PDB entry 9EV2 | electron microscopy, 3.80 A resolution | chains S1 and Su of the 108 polymer chains in the assembly

# Chain S1 (and Su)
Name: Tail sheath protein
Source organism: Klebsiella phage KP1
Notes: chain Su of this document is another copy of the same molecule, construct and numbering; everything in this record applies to it too
UniProt: A0A2K9V5S7 (A0A2K9V5S7_9CAUD); residue numbers follow UniProt; this construct covers 1-656
Chain sequence (656 residues; row label = number of the first residue in the row):
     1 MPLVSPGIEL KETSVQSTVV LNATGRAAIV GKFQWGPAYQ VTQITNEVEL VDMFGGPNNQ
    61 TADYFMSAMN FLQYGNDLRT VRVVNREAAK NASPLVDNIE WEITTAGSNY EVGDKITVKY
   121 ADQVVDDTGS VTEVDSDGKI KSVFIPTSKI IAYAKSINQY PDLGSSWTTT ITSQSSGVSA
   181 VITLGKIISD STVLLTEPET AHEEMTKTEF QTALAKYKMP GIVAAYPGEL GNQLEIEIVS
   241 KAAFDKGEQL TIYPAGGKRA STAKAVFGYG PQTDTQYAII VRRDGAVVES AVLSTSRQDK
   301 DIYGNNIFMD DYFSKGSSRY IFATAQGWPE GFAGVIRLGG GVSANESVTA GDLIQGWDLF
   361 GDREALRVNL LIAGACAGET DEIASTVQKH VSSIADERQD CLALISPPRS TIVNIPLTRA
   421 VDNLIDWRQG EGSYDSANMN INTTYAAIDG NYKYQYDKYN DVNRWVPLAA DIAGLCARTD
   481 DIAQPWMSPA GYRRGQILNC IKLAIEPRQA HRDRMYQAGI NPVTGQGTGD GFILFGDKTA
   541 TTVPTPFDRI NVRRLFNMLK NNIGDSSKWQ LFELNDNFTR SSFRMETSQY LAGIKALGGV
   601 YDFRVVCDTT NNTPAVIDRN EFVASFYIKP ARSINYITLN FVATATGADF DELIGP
Unresolved in the structure: 1
Sequence notes: conflict Ile-482 (Val in A0A2K9V5S7)

# How chain S1 and chain Su interact
Residue-residue contacts (88; chain S1 residue first):
  Ser-14(S1) / Tyr-303(Su)  hydrogen bond (side chain-backbone)
  Ser-14(S1) / Gly-304(Su)
  Asn-414(S1) / Thr-200(Su)
  Tyr-454(S1) / Glu-199(Su)
  Tyr-459(S1) / Lys-300(Su)
  Asn-460(S1) / Asn-306(Su)  hydrogen bond (backbone-side chain)
  Asp-461(S1) / Asn-305(Su)
  Asp-461(S1) / Asn-306(Su)  hydrogen bond (side chain-backbone)
  Asp-461(S1) / Asp-311(Su)
  Asp-461(S1) / Lys-315(Su)  salt bridge
  Val-462(S1) / Asn-306(Su)
  Val-462(S1) / Asp-311(Su)
  Asn-463(S1) / Lys-315(Su)
  Ala-490(S1) / Phe-572(Su)  hydrophobic
  Gly-491(S1) / Phe-572(Su)
  Tyr-492(S1) / Lys-568(Su)
  Tyr-492(S1) / Leu-571(Su)  hydrophobic
  Arg-493(S1) / Trp-569(Su)  hydrogen bond (side chain-backbone)
  Arg-493(S1) / Gln-570(Su)
  Arg-493(S1) / Glu-573(Su)  salt bridge
  Lys-502(S1) / Glu-199(Su)  salt bridge
  Glu-506(S1) / Asp-362(Su)
  Arg-508(S1) / Asp-358(Su)  salt bridge
  Arg-508(S1) / Gly-361(Su)
  Arg-508(S1) / Glu-397(Su)  salt bridge
  Arg-512(S1) / Glu-364(Su)  salt bridge
  Gln-526(S1) / Glu-364(Su)
  Gly-527(S1) / Glu-364(Su)
  Thr-528(S1) / Arg-367(Su)
  Phe-535(S1) / Leu-571(Su)  hydrophobic
  Arg-549(S1) / Asn-620(Su)
  Arg-632(S1) / Leu-574(Su)
  Arg-632(S1) / Asp-618(Su)  hydrogen bond (side chain-backbone)
  Arg-632(S1) / Asn-620(Su)  hydrogen bond
  Ser-633(S1) / Phe-572(Su)
  Ser-633(S1) / Glu-573(Su)  hydrogen bond (side chain-backbone)
  Ser-633(S1) / Asn-620(Su)
  Ile-634(S1) / Gln-570(Su)
  Ile-634(S1) / Phe-572(Su)  hydrogen bond (backbone-backbone)
  Ile-634(S1) / Glu-573(Su)  hydrogen bond (backbone-backbone)
  Ile-634(S1) / Leu-574(Su)
  Ile-634(S1) / Asn-575(Su)
  Ile-634(S1) / Asn-620(Su)
  Ile-634(S1) / Phe-622(Su)  hydrophobic
  Asn-635(S1) / Leu-571(Su)
  Asn-635(S1) / Phe-572(Su)
  Asn-635(S1) / Asn-620(Su)  hydrogen bond
  Tyr-636(S1) / Arg-619(Su)
  Tyr-636(S1) / Asn-620(Su)  hydrogen bond (backbone-backbone)
  Tyr-636(S1) / Glu-621(Su)
  Tyr-636(S1) / Phe-622(Su)  hydrogen bond (backbone-backbone)
  Ile-637(S1) / Ser-567(Su)
  Ile-637(S1) / Leu-571(Su)  hydrophobic
  Ile-637(S1) / Phe-622(Su)
  Thr-638(S1) / Glu-621(Su)  hydrogen bond
  Thr-638(S1) / Phe-622(Su)  hydrogen bond (backbone-backbone)
  Thr-638(S1) / Val-623(Su)
  Thr-638(S1) / Ala-624(Su)  hydrogen bond (backbone-backbone)
  Leu-639(S1) / Ile-563(Su)  hydrophobic
  Leu-639(S1) / Ser-567(Su)
  Leu-639(S1) / Phe-583(Su)  hydrophobic
  Leu-639(S1) / Ala-624(Su)
  Asn-640(S1) / Val-623(Su)
  Asn-640(S1) / Ala-624(Su)  hydrogen bond (backbone-backbone)
  Asn-640(S1) / Ser-625(Su)  hydrogen bond
  Asn-640(S1) / Phe-626(Su)  hydrogen bond (backbone-backbone)
  Phe-641(S1) / Lys-560(Su)
  Phe-641(S1) / Phe-626(Su)
  Val-642(S1) / Phe-626(Su)  hydrogen bond (backbone-backbone)
  Val-642(S1) / Tyr-627(Su)  hydrophobic
  Val-642(S1) / Ile-628(Su)  hydrogen bond (backbone-backbone)
  Ala-643(S1) / Pro-546(Su)  hydrophobic
  Ala-643(S1) / Phe-547(Su)  hydrophobic
  Ala-643(S1) / Phe-556(Su)  hydrophobic
  Ala-643(S1) / Ile-628(Su)
  Thr-644(S1) / Ile-628(Su)  hydrogen bond (backbone-backbone)
  Thr-644(S1) / Lys-629(Su)
  Thr-644(S1) / Pro-630(Su)
  Ala-645(S1) / Lys-629(Su)
  Thr-646(S1) / Tyr-601(Su)
  Thr-646(S1) / Arg-632(Su)  hydrogen bond
  Gly-647(S1) / Lys-629(Su)  hydrogen bond (backbone-side chain)
  Asp-649(S1) / Lys-629(Su)  salt bridge
  Phe-650(S1) / Asp-602(Su)
  Phe-650(S1) / Arg-604(Su)
  Phe-650(S1) / Tyr-627(Su)  hydrophobic
  Phe-650(S1) / Lys-629(Su)
  Ile-654(S1) / Tyr-627(Su)  hydrophobic
Interface residues without a listed pair, chain S1 (46 interface residues in all): Asn-59, Trp-465, Ser-488, Gly-525, Tyr-601, Ala-631
Interface residues without a listed pair, chain Su (54 interface residues in all): Glu-197, Arg-297, Ser-314, Ala-365, Thr-579, Phe-603, Ile-617

# In short
46 residues of chain S1 and 54 residues of chain Su are in contact, with 23 hydrogen bonds and 7 salt bridges.
Among the polar pairs are Asp-461(S1)/Lys-315(Su), Arg-493(S1)/Glu-573(Su) and Lys-502(S1)/Glu-199(Su).
Both chains are Tail sheath protein (Klebsiella phage KP1). Entry 9EV2 (Tail tube and extended tail sheath
tube of Klebsiella phage KP1 variant vB_Kpn_Lilla1) was determined by electron microscopy.
